PDB entry 3ID6 | X-ray diffraction, 2.60 A resolution | chains A and C

Chain A:
Name: Pre mRNA splicing protein
Organism: Sulfolobus solfataricus
Notes: fragment: NTD and coiled-coil domain (residues 1-262)
UniProtKB: Q97ZH3 (Q97ZH3_SULSO); numbering as in UniProt (aligned over 1-262)
Chain sequence (268 residues; row label = number of the first residue in the row):
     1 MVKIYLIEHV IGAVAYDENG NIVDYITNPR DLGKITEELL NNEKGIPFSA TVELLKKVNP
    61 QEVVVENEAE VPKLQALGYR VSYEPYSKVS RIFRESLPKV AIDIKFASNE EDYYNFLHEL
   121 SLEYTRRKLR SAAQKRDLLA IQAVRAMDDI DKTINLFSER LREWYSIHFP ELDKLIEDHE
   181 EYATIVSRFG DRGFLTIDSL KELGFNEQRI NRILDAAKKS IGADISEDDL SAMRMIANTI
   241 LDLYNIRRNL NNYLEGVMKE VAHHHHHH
Unresolved in the structure: 1, 260-268
Construct notes: engineered mutation Val-2 (Met in Q97ZH3); expression tag (263-268)

Chain C:
Name: Fibrillarin-like rRNA/tRNA 2'-O-methyltransferase
Organism: Sulfolobus solfataricus
Notes: EC 2.1.1.-
UniProtKB: P58032 (FLPA_SULSO); residue numbers follow UniProt; this construct covers 1-232
Chain sequence (232 residues; each row starts with the number of its first residue):
     1 MAEVITVKQT NMENIYECEF NDGSFRLCTR NLVPNFNVYG ERLIKYEGVE YREWNAFRSK
    61 LAGAILKGLK TNPIRKGTKV LYLGAASGTT ISHVSDIIEL NGKAYGVEFS PRVVRELLLV
   121 AQRRPNIFPL LADARFPQSY KSVVENVDVL YVDIAQPDQT DIAIYNAKFF LKVNGDMLLV
   181 IKARSIDVTK DPKEIYKTEV EKLENSNFET IQIINLDPYD KDHAIVLSKY KG
Unresolved in the structure: 1-4, 183-189, 232
Construct notes: engineered mutation Ala-2 (Ser in P58032)
Ligand contacts: S-adenosylmethionine (SAM): Lys-60, Tyr-82, Gly-84, Ala-85, Ala-86, Thr-89, Thr-90, Val-107, Glu-108, Phe-109, Ser-110, Val-113, Ala-132, Asp-133, Ala-134, Arg-135, Asp-153, Ile-154, Ala-155, Gln-156
Swiss-Prot annotation at these positions:
  - binding site (S-adenosyl-L-methionine): Thr-89, Thr-90, Glu-108, Phe-109, Asp-133, Ala-134, Asp-153 to Gln-156
  - mutagenesis: Ala-85 (A85V: Loss of methyltransferase activity), Pro-129 (P129A: Decreased methyltransferase activity)

How chain A and chain C interact:
Pairs across the interface (65; chain A residue first):
  Glu-8(A) / Ser-142(C)  hydrogen bond (backbone-side chain)
  His-9(A) / Lys-141(C)
  His-9(A) / Ser-142(C)  hydrogen bond (side chain-backbone)
  His-9(A) / Val-143(C)
  His-9(A) / Val-144(C)
  Val-10(A) / Ser-142(C)  hydrogen bond (backbone-backbone)
  Val-10(A) / Val-143(C)  hydrophobic
  Leu-39(A) / Ser-142(C)
  Leu-39(A) / Val-143(C)  hydrophobic
  Asn-42(A) / Ser-142(C)
  Glu-43(A) / Ser-139(C)
  Glu-66(A) / Gln-138(C)
  Glu-66(A) / Lys-141(C)  salt bridge
  Asn-67(A) / Gln-138(C)
  Tyr-83(A) / Gln-138(C)  hydrogen bond
  Pro-85(A) / Phe-169(C)
  Tyr-86(A) / Tyr-165(C)  hydrophobic
  Tyr-86(A) / Lys-168(C)
  Tyr-86(A) / Phe-169(C)  hydrophobic
  Ser-90(A) / Lys-141(C)  hydrogen bond
  Arg-91(A) / Asn-146(C)  hydrogen bond (backbone-side chain)
  Arg-91(A) / Ala-167(C)
  Arg-91(A) / Lys-168(C)  hydrogen bond (side chain-backbone)
  Arg-91(A) / Phe-169(C)
  Arg-91(A) / Phe-170(C)
  Arg-91(A) / Leu-171(C)  hydrogen bond (side chain-backbone)
  Arg-91(A) / Val-173(C)
  Arg-94(A) / Lys-141(C)
  Arg-94(A) / Glu-145(C)
  Arg-94(A) / Asn-146(C)  hydrogen bond
  Arg-94(A) / Phe-169(C)  hydrogen bond (side chain-backbone)
  Arg-94(A) / Phe-170(C)
  Glu-95(A) / Asn-146(C)  hydrogen bond
  Glu-95(A) / Lys-172(C)
  Leu-97(A) / Val-144(C)
  Leu-97(A) / Glu-145(C)
  Pro-98(A) / Lys-79(C)
  Pro-98(A) / Glu-145(C)
  Tyr-114(A) / Lys-79(C)  hydrogen bond
  Tyr-114(A) / Lys-103(C)
  Tyr-114(A) / Tyr-105(C)
  Tyr-114(A) / Phe-128(C)
  Tyr-114(A) / Glu-145(C)  hydrogen bond
  Leu-117(A) / Tyr-105(C)
  Leu-117(A) / Phe-128(C)  hydrophobic
  His-118(A) / Ala-121(C)  hydrogen bond (side chain-backbone)
  His-118(A) / Arg-124(C)  hydrogen bond (side chain-backbone)
  His-118(A) / Pro-125(C)
  His-118(A) / Ile-127(C)  hydrogen bond (side chain-backbone)
  His-118(A) / Phe-128(C)
  Ser-121(A) / Phe-128(C)
  Ser-121(A) / Pro-129(C)
  Leu-122(A) / Leu-118(C)  hydrophobic
  Leu-122(A) / Pro-129(C)  hydrophobic
  Tyr-124(A) / Leu-130(C)  hydrophobic
  Tyr-124(A) / Ser-139(C)  hydrogen bond (side chain-backbone)
  Thr-125(A) / Leu-118(C)
  Thr-125(A) / Pro-129(C)
  Thr-125(A) / Leu-130(C)
  Thr-125(A) / Leu-131(C)
  Arg-126(A) / Gln-122(C)
  Lys-128(A) / Leu-131(C)  hydrogen bond (side chain-backbone)
  Leu-129(A) / Pro-111(C)  hydrophobic
  Leu-129(A) / Val-114(C)  hydrophobic
  Leu-129(A) / Arg-115(C)
Also at the interface, not in a pair above, chain A (29 interface residues in all): Ala-132, Lys-259
Also at the interface, not in a pair above, chain C (35 interface residues in all): Arg-112, Ala-132, Tyr-230

Summary:
29 residues of chain A and 35 residues of chain C are in contact, with 18 hydrogen bonds and 1 salt bridge.
Polar pairs include Glu-66(A)/Lys-141(C), Glu-8(A)/Ser-142(C) and His-9(A)/Ser-142(C). Chain C binds
S-adenosylmethionine. From UniProt: 10 S-adenosyl-L-methionine-binding residues and 2 mutagenesis sites on
chain C.
Chain A is Pre mRNA splicing protein and chain C is Fibrillarin-like rRNA/tRNA 2'-O-methyltransferase, both
from Sulfolobus solfataricus; the structure, Crystal structure of Sulfolobus solfataricus Nop5 (1-262) and
fibrillarin complex, was determined by X-ray diffraction (same publication as 3ID5).
